Entry 8DK5 (electron microscopy, 2.71 A resolution); this record covers chains F and I of the 12 polymer chains in the assembly.

Chain F:
Protein: Histone H4
Source organism: Homo sapiens
UniProtKB: P62805 (H4_HUMAN); residues 0-102 here correspond to UniProt positions 1-103 (UniProt number = residue number + 1)
Amino-acid sequence (103 residues; row label = number of the first residue in the row; numbering starts at 0):
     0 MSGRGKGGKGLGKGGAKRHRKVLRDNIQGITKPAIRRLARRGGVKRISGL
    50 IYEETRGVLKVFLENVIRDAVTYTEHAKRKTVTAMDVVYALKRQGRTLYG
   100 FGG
Disordered / not traced: 0-20
Swiss-Prot annotation at these positions:
  - DNA-binding region: Lys16 to Lys20
  - modified residue: Ser1 (N-acetylserine), Arg3 (Asymmetric dimethylarginine), Lys5 (N6-(2-hydroxyisobutyryl)lysine), Lys8 (N6-(2-hydroxyisobutyryl)lysine), Lys12 (N6-(2-hydroxyisobutyryl)lysine), Lys16 (N6-(2-hydroxyisobutyryl)lysine), Lys20 (N6,N6,N6-trimethyllysine), Lys31 (N6-(2-hydroxyisobutyryl)lysine), Lys44 (N6-(2-hydroxyisobutyryl)lysine), Ser47 (Phosphoserine), Tyr51 (Phosphotyrosine), Lys59 (N6-(2-hydroxyisobutyryl)lysine), Lys77 (N6-(2-hydroxyisobutyryl)lysine), Lys79 (N6-(2-hydroxyisobutyryl)lysine), Thr80 (Phosphothreonine), Tyr88 (Phosphotyrosine), Lys91 (N6-(2-hydroxyisobutyryl)lysine)
  - cross-link (Glycyl lysine isopeptide (Lys-Gly)): Lys12 (interchain with G-Cter in SUMO2), Lys20 (interchain with G-Cter in SUMO2), Lys31 (interchain with G-Cter in SUMO2), Lys59 (interchain with G-Cter in SUMO2), Lys79 (interchain with G-Cter in SUMO2), Lys91 (interchain with G-Cter in SUMO2)

Chain I:
Molecule: 187-nt DNA strand
Sequence (187 nucleotides; numbered -9 to 177; the number before each row is that of its first residue; numbers below 1 keep their minus sign (DG-9 is residue -9)):
    -9 GCATAAGTTAAGTGGAGAGAAAGAATCCTCAGTGGTGAGTATTAACATGG
    41 AACTTACTCCAACAATACAGATGCTGAATAAATGTAGTCTAAGTGAAGGA
    91 AGAAGGAAAGGTGGGAGCTGCCATCACTCAGAATTGTCCAGCAGGGATTG
   141 TGCAAGCTTGTGAATAAAGACACATACTTCATGTAGT
Disordered / not traced: -9 to 10, 160-177
Construct notes: insertion (6); conflict DG7 (Dt34520 in 2225930), DG9 (Dt34518 in 2225930), DA10 (Dt34517 in 2225930), DG13 (Dc34514 in 2225930)

Chain F / chain I interface:
Pairs across the interface - 12 pairs, chain F then chain I:
  Arg35(F) with DG92(I), salt bridge to the phosphate
  Arg45(F) with DA91(I), sugar contact; DG92(I), phosphate contact
  Ile46(F) with DA91(I), sugar contact; DG92(I), hydrogen bond to the phosphate
  Ser47(F) with DA91(I), hydrogen bond to the phosphate
  Gly48(F) with DA91(I), hydrogen bond to the phosphate
  Arg78(F) with DC112(I), phosphate contact; DA113(I), phosphate contact
  Lys79(F) with DC111(I), salt bridge to the phosphate; DC112(I), hydrogen bond to the phosphate
  Thr80(F) with DC112(I), hydrogen bond to the phosphate
Other interface residues (no listed pair), chain F (11 interface residues in all): Arg39, Lys44, Lys77

In short:
11 residues of chain F face 5 of chain I across their interface; the contacts include 5 hydrogen bonds and 2
salt bridges. Among the polar pairs are Ile46(F)-DG92(I), Ser47(F)-DA91(I) and Gly48(F)-DA91(I). From UniProt:
a DNA-binding region on chain F.
Here chain F is Histone H4 (Homo sapiens) and chain I is a 187-nt DNA strand. Entry 8DK5 (Structure of 187bp
LIN28b nucleosome with site 0 mutation) was determined by electron microscopy (same publication as 7U0G, 7U0I,
7U0J, 8SPS and 8SPU).
